4HU9 - chain A; structure by X-ray diffraction, 1.55 A resolution.

Chain A:
Molecule: Thioredoxin-1
Organism: Escherichia coli
UniProt: P0AA25 (THIO_ECOLI); residues 1-108 here correspond to UniProt positions 2-109 (UniProt number = residue number + 1)
Sequence (108 residues; each row starts with the number of its first residue):
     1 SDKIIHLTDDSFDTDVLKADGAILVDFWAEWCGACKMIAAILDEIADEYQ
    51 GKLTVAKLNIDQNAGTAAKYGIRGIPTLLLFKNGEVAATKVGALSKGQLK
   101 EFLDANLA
Disulfides: Cys32-Cys35
Modified positions: Pro76 ((4s)-4-fluoro-l-proline; 4FB)
Differences from the reference sequence: engineered mutation Ala34 (Pro35 in P0AA25), Ala40 (Pro41 in P0AA25), Ala64 (Pro65 in P0AA25), Ala68 (Pro69 in P0AA25)
Metal / ion sites: Cu ion: Ser1, Asp2
Curated features (UniProtKB/Swiss-Prot):
  - active site (Nucleophile): Cys32, Cys35
  - site: Asp26 (Deprotonates C-terminal active site Cys), Gly33 (Contributes to redox potential value)
  - modified residue: Lys69 (N6-acetyllysine)

Overview:
Ser1 and Asp2 form the Cu ion site. From UniProt: active-site residues Cys32 and Cys35.
Chain A is Thioredoxin-1 (Escherichia coli); the structure, E. coli thioredoxin variant with (4S)-FluoroPro76
as single proline residue, was determined by X-ray diffraction together with 4HU7 and 4HUA from the same
study.
